PDB entry 4YWF | X-ray diffraction, 2.00 A resolution | chain A

# Chain A
Protein: AbyA5
From: Verrucosispora maris
UniProt: F4F7F5 (F4F7F5_VERMA); the author numbering skips numbers that UniProt does not, so the offset changes along the chain: 0-10 = UniProt 1-11; 12-355 = UniProt 12-355
Sequence (374 residues; row label = number of the first residue in the row; note: 1 number in that range is skipped by the numbering (no residue carries it; nothing is unmodelled there); numbers below 1 keep their minus sign (Mse-19 is residue -19)):
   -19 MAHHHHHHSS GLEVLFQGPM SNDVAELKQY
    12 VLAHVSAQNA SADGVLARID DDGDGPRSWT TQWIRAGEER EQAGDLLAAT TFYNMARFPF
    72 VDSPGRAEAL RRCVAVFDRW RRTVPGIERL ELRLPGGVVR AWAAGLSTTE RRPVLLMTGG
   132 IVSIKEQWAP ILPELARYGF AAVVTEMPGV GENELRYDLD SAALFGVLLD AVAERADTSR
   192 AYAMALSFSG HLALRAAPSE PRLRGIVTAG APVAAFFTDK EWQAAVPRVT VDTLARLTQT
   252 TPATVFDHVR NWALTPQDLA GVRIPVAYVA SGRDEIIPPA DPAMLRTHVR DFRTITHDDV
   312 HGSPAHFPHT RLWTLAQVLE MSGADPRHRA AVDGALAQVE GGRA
Not modelled in the structure: -19 to -5, 12-29, 348-355
Construct notes: initiating methionine (-19); expression tag (-18 to -1); engineered mutation Mse66 (Leu in F4F7F5), Mse158 (Leu in F4F7F5), Mse195 (Leu in F4F7F5), Mse295 (Leu in F4F7F5)
Modified / non-standard residues: Mse-19, Mse66, Mse158, Mse195, Mse295 (selenomethionine); Mse0, Mse128, Mse332 (selenomethionine; parent Met)
From the paper describing this entry:
  - catalytic residues: Ser198, Asp285
  - catalytic residues: His312 (from molecular simulation)
  - mutagenesis - S198A: abolished catalytic activity on (R)-9
  - mutagenesis - S198A: abolished catalytic activity on p-NPA

# Overview
The paper reports catalytic residues Ser198, Asp285 and His312; S198A abolishes catalytic activity on (R)-9.
Chain A is AbyA5 (Verrucosispora maris); the structure, AbyA5, was determined by X-ray diffraction together
with 5NO5 from the same study.
